6P9M - chain A; structure by X-ray diffraction, 2.26 A resolution.

[Chain A]
Protein: 3-oxoacyl-[acyl-carrier-protein] synthase 1
Organism: Mycobacterium tuberculosis (strain ATCC 25618 / H37Rv)
Notes: EC 2.3.1.41
UniProtKB: P9WQD9 (FAB1_MYCTU); numbering as in UniProt (aligned over 3-416)
Amino-acid sequence (414 residues; row label = number of the first residue in the row):
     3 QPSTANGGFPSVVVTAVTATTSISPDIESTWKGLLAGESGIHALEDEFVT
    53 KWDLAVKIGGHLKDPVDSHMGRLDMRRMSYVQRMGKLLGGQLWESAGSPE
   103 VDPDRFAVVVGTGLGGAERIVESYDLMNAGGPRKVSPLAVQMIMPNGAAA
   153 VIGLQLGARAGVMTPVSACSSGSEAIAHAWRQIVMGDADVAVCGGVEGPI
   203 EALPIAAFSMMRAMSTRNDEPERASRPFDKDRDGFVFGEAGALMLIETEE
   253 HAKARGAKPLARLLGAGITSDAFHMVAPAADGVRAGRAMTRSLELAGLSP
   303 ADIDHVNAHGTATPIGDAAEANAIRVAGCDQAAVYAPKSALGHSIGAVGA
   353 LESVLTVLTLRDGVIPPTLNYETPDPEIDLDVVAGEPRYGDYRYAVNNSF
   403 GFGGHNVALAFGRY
Swiss-Prot annotation at these positions:
  - active site (For beta-ketoacyl synthase activity): Cys171, His311, His345
  - binding site (substrate): His311, His345
  - site (Interacts with the inhibitor thiolactomycin): Cys171, His311, His345
Ion coordination: Na+: Asn309, Ala310, Glu354, Asn399, Asn400
Small-molecule neighbours: O6J (N-(2-cyano-3-methyl-1H-indol-5-yl)pentane-1-sulfonamide): Val83, Leu116, Gly117, Glu120, Glu199, Gly200, Pro201, Ile202, Glu203, Pro206, Phe239, Gly240, Glu241, His345, Ser346, Ile347

[Summary]
Ligands of chain A: compound O6J. The Na+ site is built by Asn309, Ala310, Glu354, Asn399 and Asn400. UniProt
lists 3 active-site residues and substrate-binding residues His311 and His345.
Chain A is 3-oxoacyl-[acyl-carrier-protein] synthase 1 (Mycobacterium tuberculosis (strain ATCC 25618 /
H37Rv)); the structure, Crystal structure of Mycobacterium tuberculosis KasA in complex with O6J, was
determined by X-ray diffraction, deposited together with 6P9K and 6P9L.
